Entry 4JAU (X-ray diffraction, 2.70 A resolution); this record covers chain A.

[Chain A]
Name: Histidine kinase
Source organism: Thermotoga maritima
Notes: EC 2.7.13.3; fragment: HK853 cytoplasmic region
UniProtKB: Q9WZV7 (Q9WZV7_THEMA); residues 232-489 here = UniProt positions 232-489
Amino-acid sequence (258 residues; row label = number of the first residue in the row):
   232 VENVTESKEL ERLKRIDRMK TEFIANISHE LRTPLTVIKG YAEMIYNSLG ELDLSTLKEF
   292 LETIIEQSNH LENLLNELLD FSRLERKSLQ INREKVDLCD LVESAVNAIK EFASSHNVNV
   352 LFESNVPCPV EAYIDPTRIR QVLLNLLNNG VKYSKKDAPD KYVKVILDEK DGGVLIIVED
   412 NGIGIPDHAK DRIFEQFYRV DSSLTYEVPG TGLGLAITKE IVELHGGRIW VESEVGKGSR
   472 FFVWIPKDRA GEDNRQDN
Not modelled in the structure: 232-237, 434-442, 479-489
Sequence notes: engineered mutation Val268 (Ala in Q9WZV7), Gly271 (Ala in Q9WZV7), Met275 (Thr in Q9WZV7), Thr294 (Val in Q9WZV7), Glu297 (Asp in Q9WZV7)
Disulfide bonds: Cys330-Cys359
Residues lining bound ligands: ADP (adenosine-5'-diphosphate): Asn376, Asn380, Gly381, Lys383, Tyr384, Asp411, Ile414, Gly415, Ile416, Ile424, Tyr429, Arg430, Val431, Gly445, Leu446, Ser470, Phe472
Reported in the primary citation:
  - self-association interface (contacts with another copy of this molecule); pairs are residue here / residue on that copy: Val268-Met275 (hydrophobic contact)
  - contacts within the chain: Tyr272-Met275 (hydrophobic contact), Met275-Phe291 (hydrophobic contact)

[Summary]
Bound to chain A: ADP. The paper reports a self-association interface involving Val268; contacts within the
chain involving Tyr272, Met275 and Phe291.
Chain A is Histidine kinase (Thermotoga maritima); the structure, Structural basis of a rationally rewired
protein-protein interface (HK853mutant A268V, A271G, T275M, V294T and D297E), was determined by X-ray
diffraction together with 4JA2, 4JAS and 4JAV from the same study.
